PDB entry 7QTC | X-ray diffraction, 2.55 A resolution | chains AAA and BBB of the 4 polymer chains in the assembly

# Chain AAA
Protein: Isoaspartyl peptidase
Source organism: Escherichia coli
Notes: EC 3.4.19.5
UniProtKB: P37595 (IAAA_ECOLI); residue numbers follow UniProt; this construct covers 1-178
Sequence (178 residues; each row starts with the number of its first residue):
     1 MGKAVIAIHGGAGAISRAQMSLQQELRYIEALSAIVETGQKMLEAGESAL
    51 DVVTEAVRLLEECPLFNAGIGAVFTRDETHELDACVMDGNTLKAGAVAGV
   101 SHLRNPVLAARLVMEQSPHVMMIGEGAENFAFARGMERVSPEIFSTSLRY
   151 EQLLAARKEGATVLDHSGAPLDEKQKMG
Disordered / not traced: 1, 146-178
Metal / ion sites: Na+: Leu-60, Glu-61, Cys-63, Phe-66, Ala-68, Ile-70
UniProt features mapped onto this chain:
  - site: Gly-178 (Cleavage)
Reported in the primary citation:
  - catalytic residues: Asn-67 (citing earlier work)

# Chain BBB
Protein: Isoaspartyl peptidase subunit beta
Source organism: Escherichia coli
UniProtKB: P37595 (IAAA_ECOLI); residues 179-321 here = UniProt positions 179-321
Sequence (143 residues; row label = number of the first residue in the row):
   179 TVGAVALDLDGNLAAATSTGGMTNKLPHTVGPQPLVGAGCYANNASVAVS
   229 CTGTGEVFIRALAAYDIAALMDYGGLSLAEACERVVMEKLPALGGSGGLI
   279 AIDHEGNVALPFNTEGMYRAWGYAGDTPTTGIYREKGDTVATQ
Disordered / not traced: 314-321
Sequence notes: engineered mutation His-206 (Gly in P37595), Thr-207 (Arg in P37595), Pro-210 (Asp in P37595), Gln-211 (Ser in P37595)
UniProt features mapped onto this chain:
  - active site: Thr-179 (Nucleophile)
  - binding site (substrate): Thr-230 to Gly-233
  - mutagenesis: Thr-179 (T179A: Catalytically inactive)
Reported in the primary citation:
  - contacts within the chain: Leu-204/Thr-207 (hydrogen bond), Thr-195/Gln-211 (hydrogen bond), Gln-211/Cys-229 (hydrogen bond)
  - mutagenesis - G206H/R207T/D210P/S211Q: abolished catalytic activity

# Chain AAA / chain BBB interface
Pairs across the interface (162):
  Gly-2(AAA) / His-282(BBB)
  Gly-2(AAA) / Glu-283(BBB)  hydrogen bond (backbone-backbone)
  Lys-3(AAA) / Tyr-301(BBB)
  Ala-4(AAA) / Leu-185(BBB)
  Ala-4(AAA) / Asp-186(BBB)
  Ala-4(AAA) / Leu-187(BBB)
  Ala-4(AAA) / Tyr-301(BBB)
  Ala-4(AAA) / Ala-302(BBB)  hydrogen bond (backbone-backbone)
  Val-5(AAA) / Ala-184(BBB)
  Val-5(AAA) / Leu-185(BBB)  hydrogen bond (backbone-backbone)
  Val-5(AAA) / Ile-280(BBB)
  Val-5(AAA) / Val-286(BBB)  hydrophobic
  Val-5(AAA) / Gly-300(BBB)
  Val-5(AAA) / Tyr-301(BBB)  hydrophobic
  Ile-6(AAA) / Val-183(BBB)
  Ile-6(AAA) / Trp-299(BBB)
  Ile-6(AAA) / Gly-300(BBB)  hydrogen bond (backbone-backbone)
  Ala-7(AAA) / Ala-182(BBB)
  Ala-7(AAA) / Val-183(BBB)  hydrogen bond (backbone-backbone)
  Ala-7(AAA) / Ile-278(BBB)
  Ala-7(AAA) / Ile-280(BBB)
  Ala-7(AAA) / Val-286(BBB)  hydrophobic
  Ala-7(AAA) / Ala-298(BBB)
  Ala-7(AAA) / Trp-299(BBB)  hydrophobic
  Ile-8(AAA) / Gly-181(BBB)
  Ile-8(AAA) / Ala-182(BBB)  hydrophobic
  Ile-8(AAA) / Ile-278(BBB)  hydrophobic
  Ile-8(AAA) / Arg-297(BBB)
  Ile-8(AAA) / Ala-298(BBB)  hydrogen bond (backbone-backbone)
  His-9(AAA) / Thr-179(BBB)
  His-9(AAA) / Val-180(BBB)
  His-9(AAA) / Gly-181(BBB)  hydrogen bond (backbone-backbone)
  His-9(AAA) / Ser-228(BBB)  hydrogen bond
  His-9(AAA) / Cys-229(BBB)
  His-9(AAA) / Thr-230(BBB)
  His-9(AAA) / Ile-278(BBB)
  His-9(AAA) / Tyr-296(BBB)
  Gly-10(AAA) / Thr-179(BBB)
  Gly-10(AAA) / Val-180(BBB)
  Gly-10(AAA) / Tyr-296(BBB)  hydrogen bond (backbone-backbone)
  Gly-11(AAA) / Thr-179(BBB)  hydrogen bond (backbone-backbone)
  Gly-11(AAA) / Thr-230(BBB)
  Gly-11(AAA) / Met-295(BBB)
  Gly-11(AAA) / Tyr-296(BBB)  hydrogen bond (backbone-backbone)
  Ala-12(AAA) / Thr-230(BBB)
  Ala-12(AAA) / Thr-292(BBB)
  Ala-12(AAA) / Gly-294(BBB)
  Ala-12(AAA) / Met-295(BBB)  hydrophobic
  Gly-13(AAA) / Thr-292(BBB)  hydrogen bond (backbone-side chain)
  Gly-13(AAA) / Glu-293(BBB)
  Gly-13(AAA) / Gly-294(BBB)  hydrogen bond (backbone-backbone)
  Ala-14(AAA) / Glu-293(BBB)
  Ile-15(AAA) / Glu-293(BBB)  hydrogen bond (backbone-side chain)
  Ile-15(AAA) / Gly-294(BBB)
  Ile-15(AAA) / Met-295(BBB)
  Ile-15(AAA) / Tyr-296(BBB)
  Ile-15(AAA) / Ile-310(BBB)  hydrophobic
  Ile-15(AAA) / Tyr-311(BBB)
  Ser-16(AAA) / Glu-293(BBB)
  Ser-16(AAA) / Tyr-311(BBB)
  Arg-17(AAA) / Tyr-311(BBB)
  Met-20(AAA) / Tyr-311(BBB)
  Glu-25(AAA) / Ile-310(BBB)
  Glu-25(AAA) / Tyr-311(BBB)  hydrogen bond
  Tyr-28(AAA) / Tyr-296(BBB)  hydrophobic
  Ile-29(AAA) / Thr-308(BBB)
  Leu-32(AAA) / Arg-297(BBB)
  Leu-32(AAA) / Gly-309(BBB)
  Ser-33(AAA) / Thr-308(BBB)
  Val-36(AAA) / Ala-298(BBB)  hydrophobic
  Val-36(AAA) / Trp-299(BBB)  hydrophobic
  Val-36(AAA) / Gly-300(BBB)
  Val-36(AAA) / Pro-306(BBB)  hydrophobic
  Glu-37(AAA) / Pro-306(BBB)
  Gln-40(AAA) / Gly-300(BBB)
  Gln-40(AAA) / Tyr-301(BBB)  hydrogen bond (side chain-backbone)
  Gln-40(AAA) / Asp-304(BBB)  hydrogen bond (side chain-backbone)
  Gln-40(AAA) / Thr-305(BBB)
  Gln-40(AAA) / Pro-306(BBB)
  Leu-43(AAA) / Leu-185(BBB)
  Leu-43(AAA) / Asp-186(BBB)
  Glu-44(AAA) / Ala-302(BBB)
  Glu-44(AAA) / Gly-303(BBB)  hydrogen bond (side chain-backbone)
  Gly-46(AAA) / Leu-187(BBB)
  Glu-47(AAA) / Asp-186(BBB)
  Ser-48(AAA) / Asp-186(BBB)
  Ala-49(AAA) / Ala-184(BBB)
  Ala-49(AAA) / Asp-186(BBB)  hydrogen bond (backbone-side chain)
  Ala-49(AAA) / Asn-190(BBB)
  Ala-49(AAA) / Ala-192(BBB)
  Leu-50(AAA) / Ala-192(BBB)
  Val-53(AAA) / Ala-182(BBB)
  Val-53(AAA) / Val-183(BBB)
  Val-53(AAA) / Ala-184(BBB)  hydrophobic
  Val-53(AAA) / Ala-192(BBB)
  Val-53(AAA) / Ala-194(BBB)  hydrophobic
  Ala-56(AAA) / Ala-182(BBB)  hydrophobic
  Val-57(AAA) / Ala-182(BBB)
  Val-57(AAA) / Ala-194(BBB)  hydrophobic
  Val-57(AAA) / Ser-196(BBB)
  Leu-60(AAA) / Val-180(BBB)  hydrophobic
  Leu-60(AAA) / Gly-181(BBB)
  Glu-61(AAA) / Ser-196(BBB)  hydrogen bond
  Phe-66(AAA) / Val-180(BBB)  hydrophobic
  Phe-66(AAA) / Tyr-296(BBB)  hydrophobic
  Asn-67(AAA) / Thr-179(BBB)  hydrogen bond (backbone-backbone)
  Asn-67(AAA) / Thr-197(BBB)
  Asn-67(AAA) / Gly-198(BBB)  hydrogen bond (backbone-backbone)
  Asn-67(AAA) / Gly-199(BBB)  hydrogen bond (side chain-backbone)
  Ala-68(AAA) / Val-180(BBB)  hydrophobic
  Ala-68(AAA) / Ser-196(BBB)
  Ala-68(AAA) / Thr-197(BBB)
  Val-73(AAA) / Gly-198(BBB)
  Val-73(AAA) / Gly-199(BBB)
  Val-73(AAA) / Met-200(BBB)
  Val-73(AAA) / Thr-201(BBB)
  Phe-74(AAA) / Thr-201(BBB)
  Phe-74(AAA) / Asn-202(BBB)  hydrogen bond (backbone-backbone)
  Thr-75(AAA) / Lys-203(BBB)
  Arg-76(AAA) / Asn-202(BBB)
  Arg-76(AAA) / Lys-203(BBB)  hydrogen bond (backbone-backbone)
  Asp-77(AAA) / Pro-205(BBB)
  Glu-81(AAA) / Gly-198(BBB)
  Glu-81(AAA) / Lys-203(BBB)  hydrogen bond (backbone-side chain)
  Glu-81(AAA) / Pro-205(BBB)
  Glu-81(AAA) / His-206(BBB)  hydrogen bond (side chain-backbone)
  Leu-82(AAA) / Thr-197(BBB)
  Leu-82(AAA) / Gly-198(BBB)
  Asp-83(AAA) / Ser-196(BBB)
  Asp-83(AAA) / Thr-197(BBB)  hydrogen bond (backbone-backbone)
  Asp-83(AAA) / Gly-209(BBB)
  Asp-83(AAA) / Pro-212(BBB)
  Ala-84(AAA) / Thr-195(BBB)
  Ala-84(AAA) / Ser-196(BBB)
  Ala-84(AAA) / Pro-212(BBB)
  Cys-85(AAA) / Ala-194(BBB)
  Cys-85(AAA) / Thr-195(BBB)  hydrogen bond (backbone-backbone)
  Cys-85(AAA) / Gln-211(BBB)
  Cys-85(AAA) / Pro-212(BBB)  hydrophobic
  Cys-85(AAA) / Cys-218(BBB)  hydrophobic
  Val-86(AAA) / Ala-193(BBB)
  Met-87(AAA) / Ala-192(BBB)
  Met-87(AAA) / Ala-193(BBB)  hydrogen bond (backbone-backbone)
  Met-87(AAA) / Val-214(BBB)  hydrophobic
  Met-87(AAA) / Tyr-219(BBB)  hydrophobic
  Met-87(AAA) / Ala-220(BBB)
  Asp-88(AAA) / Leu-191(BBB)
  Gly-89(AAA) / Leu-191(BBB)  hydrogen bond (backbone-backbone)
  Gly-89(AAA) / Ala-220(BBB)
  Gly-89(AAA) / Asn-221(BBB)
  Gly-89(AAA) / Asn-222(BBB)  hydrogen bond (backbone-backbone)
  Asn-90(AAA) / Asn-190(BBB)
  Asn-90(AAA) / Asn-222(BBB)
  Leu-92(AAA) / Ala-220(BBB)
  Leu-92(AAA) / Asn-221(BBB)
  Ala-94(AAA) / Val-214(BBB)  hydrophobic
  Ala-96(AAA) / Pro-212(BBB)
  Val-97(AAA) / Pro-212(BBB)
  Ala-98(AAA) / Pro-212(BBB)  hydrophobic
  Pro-106(AAA) / Ser-196(BBB)
  Met-121(AAA) / Pro-212(BBB)
  Met-121(AAA) / Leu-213(BBB)  hydrophobic
Other interface residues (no listed pair), chain AAA (67 interface residues in all): Val-52, Gly-69, Ala-72, Val-107, Val-120
Other interface residues (no listed pair), chain BBB (69 interface residues in all): Leu-204, Thr-207, Val-208, Gly-275, Gly-276, Gly-284, Leu-288
The authors on this interface:
  - residue pairs: His-206(BBB)/Glu-81(AAA)

# In short
67 residues of chain AAA and 69 residues of chain BBB are in contact, with 32 hydrogen bonds. Polar pairs
include His-9(AAA)/Ser-228(BBB), Gly-13(AAA)/Thr-292(BBB) and Ile-15(AAA)/Glu-293(BBB). The paper describes a
contact between His-206(BBB) and Glu-81(AAA). From the paper: the catalytic residue Asn-67(AAA);
G206H/R207T/D210P/S211Q of chain BBB abolish catalytic activity.
Chain AAA is Isoaspartyl peptidase and chain BBB is Isoaspartyl peptidase subunit beta, both from Escherichia
coli; the structure, Structure of E.coli Class 2 L-asparaginase EcAIII, mutant RDM1-3 (G206H, R207T, D210P,
S211Q), was determined by X-ray diffraction (same publication as 7QQ8, 7QSF, 7QVR, 7QY6, 7QYM, 7QYX, 7R1G and
7R5C).
